Entry 6XLZ (X-ray diffraction, 2.80 A resolution); this record covers chains P and H of the 4 polymer chains in the assembly.

# Chain P
Protein: Envelope glycoprotein gp160
Organism: Human immunodeficiency virus 1
UniProtKB: A0A0B5KUY7 (A0A0B5KUY7_9HIV1); the construct lacks a stretch of the UniProt sequence, so the offset changes along the chain: 178-186 = UniProt 172-180; 187-196 = UniProt 185-194
Chain sequence (23 residues; row label = number of the first residue in the row; a row labelled like 186A-186D holds insertion residues (186A, then the next letters in order)):
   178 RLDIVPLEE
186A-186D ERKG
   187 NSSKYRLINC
Unresolved in the structure: 178, 195-196

# Chain H
Protein: NHP_D11A.F2_Fab_Heavy_chain
Organism: Macaca mulatta
Chain sequence (222 residues; numbered 1 to 222 plus 6 insertion-coded residues; 6 numbers in that range are skipped by the numbering (no residue carries them; nothing is unmodelled there); the number before each row is that of its first residue; a row labelled like 82A-82C holds insertion residues (82A, then the next letters in order)):
     1 QLQLQESGPG LVKPSETLSL TCTVSDGSIR DYWWNWIRQP PGKGLEWIGR IDSVVNTYYN
    61 PSLKSRVTLS VDTSKNQVSL RL
82A-82C SSV
    83 TAADTAVYYC ARPYCPGS
100A-100C ACY
   101 DSWGQGVLVT VSS
   120 ASTKGPSVFP LAPSSKSTSG GTAALGCLVK DYFPEPVTVS WNSGALTSGV HTFPAVLQSS
   180 GLYSLSSVVT VPSSSLGTQT YICNVNHKPS NTKVDKRVEP KSC
Unresolved in the structure: 134-139, 221-222
Disulfides: Cys22-Cys92, Cys97-Cys100B, Cys146-Cys202

# Interface between chain P and chain H
Contacting residue pairs (15):
  Val182(P) with Asp31(H)
  Pro183(P) with Tyr32(H); Trp33(H), hydrophobic
  Leu184(P) with Asp31(H); Tyr32(H); Asp52(H); Ser53(H), hydrogen bond (backbone-backbone); Val54(H)
  Glu185(P) with Trp33(H); Asp52(H)
  Glu186(P) with Trp33(H); Asn35(H), hydrogen bond; Arg50(H), salt bridge
  Arg192(P) with Asp31(H), salt bridge
  Ile194(P) with Asp31(H)
Interface residues without a listed pair, chain P (9 interface residues in all): Glu186A, Lys190
Interface residues without a listed pair, chain H (12 interface residues in all): Arg30, Asn56, Tyr58, Ser100
Interface features reported in the paper:
  - interface residues, chain P: Val182(P), Pro183(P), Leu184(P), Glu185(P), Glu186(P), Glu186A(P)

# In short
9 residues of chain P face 12 of chain H across their interface; the contacts include 2 hydrogen bonds and 2
salt bridges. Polar contacts include Glu186(P)-Arg50(H), Arg192(P)-Asp31(H) and Glu186(P)-Asn35(H). The paper
reports interface residues Val182(P), Pro183(P) and Leu184(P) among others.
Here chain P is Envelope glycoprotein gp160 (Human immunodeficiency virus 1) and chain H is
NHP_D11A.F2_Fab_Heavy_chain (Macaca mulatta). Entry 6XLZ (Structure of NHP D11A.F2 Fab in complex with 16055
V2b peptide) was determined by X-ray diffraction together with 6XSN, 6WIT, 6WAS and 6VJN from the same study.
